Entry 6QVE (electron microscopy, 3.70 A resolution); this record covers chains C and G of the 5 polymer chains in the assembly.

== Chain C ==
Molecule: Tubulin alpha-1B chain
Source organism: Homo sapiens
Reference sequence: P68363 (TBA1B_HUMAN); numbering as in UniProt (aligned over 1-451)
Amino-acid sequence (451 residues; each row starts with the number of its first residue):
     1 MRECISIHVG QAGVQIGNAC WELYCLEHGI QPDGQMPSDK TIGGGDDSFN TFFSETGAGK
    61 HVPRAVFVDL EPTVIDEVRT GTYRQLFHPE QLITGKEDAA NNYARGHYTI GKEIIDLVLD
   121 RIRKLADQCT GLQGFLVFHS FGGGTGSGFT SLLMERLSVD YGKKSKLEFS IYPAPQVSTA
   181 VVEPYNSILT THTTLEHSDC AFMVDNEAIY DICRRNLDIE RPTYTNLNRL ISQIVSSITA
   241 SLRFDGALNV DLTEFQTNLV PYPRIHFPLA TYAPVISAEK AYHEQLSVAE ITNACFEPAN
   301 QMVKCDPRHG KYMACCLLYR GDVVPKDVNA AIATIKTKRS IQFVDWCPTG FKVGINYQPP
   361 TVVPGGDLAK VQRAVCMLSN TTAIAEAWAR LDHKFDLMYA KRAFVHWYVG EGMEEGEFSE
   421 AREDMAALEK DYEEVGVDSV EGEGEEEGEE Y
Unresolved in the structure: 38-46, 442-451
Metal / ion sites: Mg2+: E71 (together with GTP)
Ligand contacts: GTP (guanosine-5'-triphosphate): G10, Q11, A12, Q15, I16, D69, E71, D98, A99, A100, N101, S140, G142, G143, G144, T145, G146, I171, T179, E183, N206, Y224, N228, I231
UniProt features mapped onto this chain:
  - motif: M1 to C4 (MREC motif)
  - active site: E254
  - binding site (GTP): G10, Q11, A12, Q15, E71, A99, S140, G143, G144, T145, G146, T179, E183, N206, Y224, N228, L252
  - binding site (Mg(2+)): E71
  - site: Y451 (Involved in polymerization)
  - modified residue: K40 (N6,N6,N6-trimethyllysine), S48 (Phosphoserine), S232 (Phosphoserine), Y282 (3'-nitrotyrosine), R339 (Omega-N-methylarginine), S439 (Phosphoserine), E443 (5-glutamyl polyglutamate), E445 (5-glutamyl polyglutamate), Y451 (3'-nitrotyrosine)
  - cross-link (Glycyl lysine isopeptide (Lys-Gly)): K326 (interchain with G-Cter in ubiquitin), K370 (interchain with G-Cter in ubiquitin)

== Chain G ==
Molecule: Beta1-tubulin
Source organism: Homo sapiens
Reference sequence: A0A2K5HGL3 (A0A2K5HGL3_COLAP); the author numbering skips numbers that UniProt does not, so the offset changes along the chain: 1-44 = UniProt 1-44; 47-360 = UniProt 45-358; 369-454 = UniProt 359-444
Amino-acid sequence (444 residues; row label = number of the first residue in the row; note: 10 numbers in that range are skipped by the numbering (no residue carries them; nothing is unmodelled there)):
     1 MREIVHIQAG QCGNQIGAKF WEVISDEHGI DPTGTYHGDS DLQL
    47 DRISVYYNEA TGGKYVPRAI LVDLEPGTMD SVRSGPFGQI FRPDNFVFGQ SGAGNNWAKG
   107 HYTEGAELVD SVLDVVRKEA ESCDCLQGFQ LTHSLGGGTG SGMGTLLISK IREEYPDRIM
   167 NTFSVVPSPK VSDTVVEPYN ATLSVHQLVE NTDETYCIDN EALYDICFRT LKLTTPTYGD
   227 LNHLVSATMS GVTTCLRFPG QLNADLRKLA VNMVPFPRLH FFMPGFAPLT SRGSQQYRAL
   287 TVPELTQQVF DAKNMMAACD PRHGRYLTVA AVFRGRMSMK EVDEQMLNVQ NKNSSYFVEW
   347 IPNNVKTAVC DIPP
   369 RGLKMAVTFI GNSTAIQELF KRISEQFTAM FRRKAFLHWY TGEGMDEMEF TEAESNMNDL
   429 VSEYQQYQDA TAEEEEDFGE EAEEEA
Unresolved in the structure: 441-454
Ligand contacts:
  - GDP (guanosine-5'-diphosphate): G10, Q11, C12, Q15, A99, G142, G143, G144, T145, G146, V171, E183, N206, Y224, N228
  - GTP (guanosine-5'-triphosphate): Q247, L248, K254
  - taxol (TA1): K19, E22, V23, D26, E27, D226, H229, A233, S236, L275, T276, R278, Q281, P360, R369, G370, L371

== How chain C and chain G interact ==
Residue-residue contacts - 66 pairs, chain C then chain G:
  Q11(C) - Q247(G)  hydrogen bond (side chain-backbone)
  Q11(C) - N249(G)
  Q15(C) - Q247(G)
  E71(C) - K254(G)  salt bridge
  P72(C) - R48(G)  hydrogen bond (backbone-side chain)
  T73(C) - R2(G)  hydrogen bond
  T73(C) - R48(G)
  D76(C) - R48(G)  salt bridge
  E77(C) - P245(G)
  K96(C) - R2(G)
  K96(C) - D130(G)
  K96(C) - C131(G)
  E97(C) - C131(G)
  E97(C) - L132(G)
  D98(C) - D251(G)
  D98(C) - K254(G)
  A100(C) - R253(G)
  A100(C) - K254(G)
  N101(C) - K254(G)
  N101(C) - N258(G)  hydrogen bond
  R105(C) - R253(G)
  Q176(C) - L333(G)
  Q176(C) - N349(G)
  V177(C) - D329(G)
  S178(C) - N349(G)  hydrogen bond
  S178(C) - V351(G)
  T179(C) - L248(G)
  T179(C) - D329(G)
  T179(C) - V351(G)
  T179(C) - K352(G)
  A180(C) - N349(G)
  A180(C) - V351(G)
  V181(C) - N258(G)
  Y210(C) - M325(G)
  Y210(C) - K326(G)
  Y210(C) - D329(G)
  R221(C) - S324(G)
  R221(C) - E327(G)
  P222(C) - M325(G)
  P222(C) - K326(G)
  T223(C) - R322(G)
  T223(C) - S324(G)
  Y224(C) - M325(G)
  K394(C) - N349(G)
  L397(C) - W346(G)
  L397(C) - A440(G)
  M398(C) - W346(G)
  M398(C) - P348(G)
  K401(C) - F262(G)
  K401(C) - W346(G)
  K401(C) - T439(G)  hydrogen bond (side chain-backbone)
  K401(C) - A440(G)
  A403(C) - W346(G)  hydrophobic
  F404(C) - V257(G)
  F404(C) - N258(G)
  F404(C) - V260(G)
  F404(C) - P261(G)  hydrogen bond (backbone-backbone)
  F404(C) - T314(G)
  F404(C) - I347(G)  hydrophobic
  H406(C) - V260(G)
  H406(C) - P261(G)  hydrogen bond (side chain-backbone)
  H406(C) - F262(G)
  H406(C) - P263(G)
  W407(C) - A256(G)  hydrophobic
  W407(C) - V257(G)  hydrophobic
  W407(C) - V260(G)
Interface residues without a listed pair, chain C (35 interface residues in all): V182, R214, E220
Interface residues without a listed pair, chain G (42 interface residues in all): M1, R164, G246, M259, M323, T353, A438

== Overview ==
35 residues of chain C and 42 residues of chain G are in contact, with 8 hydrogen bonds and 2 salt bridges.
Polar pairs include E71(C)-K254(G), D76(C)-R48(G) and Q11(C)-Q247(G). GTP is bound between chain C and chain
G. Ligands of chain G: GDP and taxol.
Here chain C is Tubulin alpha-1B chain and chain G is Beta1-tubulin, both from Homo sapiens. Entry 6QVE (NgCKK
(Naegleria Gruberi CKK) decorated 14pf taxol-GDP microtubule) was determined by electron microscopy, deposited
together with 6QUS, 6QUY and 6QVJ.
